2DPP - chains A and B; structure by X-ray diffraction, 2.52 A resolution.

# Chain A
Name: Nitrile hydratase alpha subunit
Source organism: Bacillus sp. RAPc8
Notes: EC 4.2.1.84; fragment: Nitrile hydratase, alpha chain
Reference sequence: Q84FS5 (Q84FS5_9BACI); residue numbers follow UniProt; this construct covers 1-216
Sequence (216 residues; numbered 1 to 216; the number before each row is that of its first residue):
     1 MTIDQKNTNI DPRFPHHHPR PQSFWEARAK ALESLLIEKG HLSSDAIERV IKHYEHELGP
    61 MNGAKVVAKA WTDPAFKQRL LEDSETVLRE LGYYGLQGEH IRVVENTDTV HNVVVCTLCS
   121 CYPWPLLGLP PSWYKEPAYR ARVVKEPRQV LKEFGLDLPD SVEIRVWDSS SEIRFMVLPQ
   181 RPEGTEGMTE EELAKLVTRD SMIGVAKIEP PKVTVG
Disordered / not traced: 1-9, 212-216
Modified positions: Cys119 (3-sulfinoalanine; CSD); Cys121 (s-hydroxycysteine; CSO)
Construct notes: modified residue (119, 121)
Ion coordination: Co2+: Cys116, Cys119, Ser120, Cys121

# Chain B
Name: Nitrile hydratase beta subunit
Source organism: Bacillus sp. RAPc8
Notes: EC 4.2.1.84; fragment: Nitrile hydratase, beta chain
Reference sequence: Q84FS6 (Q84FS6_9BACI); residue numbers follow UniProt; this construct covers 1-229
Sequence (229 residues; row label = number of the first residue in the row):
     1 MNGIHDVGGM DGFGKVMYVK EEEDIYFTHD WERLAFGLVA GCMAQGLGMK AFDEFRIGIE
    61 LMRPVDYLTS SYYGHWIATV AYNLVDTGVL DEKELDERTE VFLKKPDTKI PRREDPALVK
   121 LVEKALYDGL SPLREISASP RFKVGERIKT KNIHPTGHTR FPRYARDKYG VIDEVYGAHV
   181 FPDDAAHRKG ENPQYLYRVR FEAEELWGYK QKDSVYIDLW ESYMEPVSH
Disordered / not traced: 228-229

# Interface between chain A and chain B
Residue-residue contacts (195; chain A residue first):
  Pro15(A) - Arg63(B)  hydrogen bond (backbone-side chain)
  His16(A) - Arg63(B)
  His16(A) - Val65(B)
  His18(A) - Arg63(B)  hydrogen bond (backbone-side chain)
  Pro19(A) - Arg63(B)
  Pro19(A) - Val65(B)
  Pro19(A) - Asp66(B)
  Pro19(A) - Thr69(B)
  Arg20(A) - Arg63(B)
  Arg20(A) - Asp66(B)  hydrogen bond (backbone-side chain)
  Gln22(A) - Ser70(B)
  Ser23(A) - Leu103(B)
  Phe24(A) - Thr99(B)
  Trp25(A) - Trp31(B)  hydrophobic
  Trp25(A) - Ser70(B)
  Trp25(A) - Gly74(B)
  Trp25(A) - Ala78(B)  hydrophobic
  Glu26(A) - Trp31(B)
  Ala27(A) - Thr99(B)
  Ala27(A) - Phe102(B)
  Ala27(A) - Leu103(B)  hydrophobic
  Arg28(A) - Ile77(B)
  Arg28(A) - Leu95(B)
  Arg28(A) - Asp96(B)  salt bridge
  Arg28(A) - Thr99(B)  hydrogen bond
  Ala29(A) - Leu34(B)
  Ala29(A) - Leu38(B)
  Ala29(A) - Ile77(B)  hydrophobic
  Lys30(A) - Leu34(B)
  Lys30(A) - Phe102(B)
  Lys30(A) - Pro106(B)  hydrogen bond (side chain-backbone)
  Ala31(A) - Leu95(B)  hydrophobic
  Ala31(A) - Arg98(B)
  Ala31(A) - Thr99(B)
  Ala31(A) - Phe102(B)
  Leu32(A) - Val80(B)  hydrophobic
  Leu32(A) - Leu90(B)  hydrophobic
  Leu32(A) - Leu95(B)  hydrophobic
  Glu33(A) - Leu34(B)
  Glu33(A) - Leu38(B)
  Glu33(A) - Ile110(B)
  Ser34(A) - Arg98(B)
  Ser34(A) - Phe102(B)
  Ser34(A) - Ile110(B)
  Leu35(A) - Glu94(B)
  Leu35(A) - Leu95(B)  hydrophobic
  Leu35(A) - Arg98(B)
  Leu36(A) - Leu38(B)  hydrophobic
  Leu36(A) - Leu84(B)  hydrophobic
  Ile37(A) - Pro111(B)
  Ile37(A) - Arg113(B)  hydrogen bond (backbone-side chain)
  Glu38(A) - Arg98(B)  salt bridge
  Lys39(A) - Glu94(B)  salt bridge
  Gly40(A) - Arg113(B)
  His41(A) - Gln45(B)  hydrogen bond (backbone-side chain)
  His41(A) - Leu47(B)
  His41(A) - Val89(B)
  Leu42(A) - Leu38(B)  hydrophobic
  Leu42(A) - Gly41(B)
  Leu42(A) - Gln45(B)
  Leu42(A) - Arg113(B)  hydrogen bond (backbone-side chain)
  Ser43(A) - Arg113(B)
  Ser43(A) - Asp115(B)
  Ser43(A) - Leu118(B)
  Ser44(A) - Arg112(B)
  Ser44(A) - Arg113(B)  hydrogen bond (backbone-backbone)
  Asp45(A) - Arg113(B)
  Asp45(A) - Glu114(B)
  Asp45(A) - Asp115(B)  hydrogen bond (side chain-backbone)
  Asp45(A) - Pro116(B)
  Asp45(A) - Val119(B)
  Ala46(A) - Leu118(B)  hydrophobic
  Ile47(A) - Leu34(B)  hydrophobic
  Arg49(A) - Glu123(B)  salt bridge
  Arg49(A) - Tyr127(B)  hydrogen bond
  Val50(A) - Phe36(B)
  Val50(A) - Gly37(B)
  Val50(A) - Ala40(B)  hydrophobic
  Val50(A) - Val122(B)  hydrophobic
  Ile51(A) - Arg33(B)
  His53(A) - Leu126(B)
  His53(A) - Tyr127(B)
  Tyr54(A) - Tyr26(B)
  Tyr54(A) - Phe36(B)  hydrophobic
  Glu55(A) - Tyr26(B)
  Glu55(A) - Phe27(B)
  Glu55(A) - Arg33(B)  salt bridge
  Glu57(A) - Tyr127(B)  hydrogen bond
  Tyr94(A) - Tyr127(B)
  Tyr94(A) - Asp128(B)
  Gly95(A) - Leu126(B)
  Gly95(A) - Tyr127(B)
  Gly95(A) - Gly129(B)
  Leu96(A) - Ala125(B)
  Leu96(A) - Leu126(B)  hydrogen bond (backbone-backbone)
  Leu96(A) - Gly129(B)
  Leu96(A) - Leu130(B)  hydrophobic
  Gln97(A) - Phe52(B)
  Gln97(A) - Arg56(B)
  Glu99(A) - Gly129(B)
  Glu99(A) - Leu130(B)  hydrogen bond (side chain-backbone)
  Glu99(A) - Ser131(B)
  His100(A) - Ser131(B)  hydrogen bond
  Arg102(A) - Glu174(B)  salt bridge
  Arg102(A) - Tyr176(B)
  Cys116(A) - Arg160(B)
  Thr117(A) - His5(B)
  Thr117(A) - Val7(B)
  Thr117(A) - Tyr164(B)
  Leu118(A) - His5(B)
  Leu118(A) - Asp6(B)
  Leu118(A) - Arg160(B)
  Cys119(A) - Arg56(B)
  Cys119(A) - Arg160(B)
  Ser120(A) - Tyr72(B)  hydrogen bond
  Cys121(A) - Arg56(B)
  Cys121(A) - Arg160(B)
  Trp124(A) - Trp76(B)  hydrophobic
  Leu129(A) - Phe27(B)  hydrophobic
  Leu129(A) - Phe36(B)  hydrophobic
  Leu129(A) - Tyr73(B)
  Pro131(A) - Asp24(B)
  Ser132(A) - Val19(B)
  Ser132(A) - Asp24(B)  hydrogen bond
  Trp133(A) - Val16(B)  hydrophobic
  Trp133(A) - Met17(B)
  Lys135(A) - Tyr72(B)
  Lys135(A) - Tyr73(B)
  Pro137(A) - Phe13(B)  hydrophobic
  Ala138(A) - Phe13(B)  hydrophobic
  Ala138(A) - Gly14(B)
  Ala138(A) - Lys15(B)
  Tyr139(A) - Val16(B)  hydrophobic
  Arg140(A) - His5(B)  hydrogen bond (side chain-backbone)
  Arg140(A) - Val7(B)
  Arg140(A) - Tyr67(B)  hydrogen bond
  Ala141(A) - Val7(B)
  Ala141(A) - Gly9(B)  hydrogen bond (backbone-backbone)
  Ala141(A) - Met10(B)
  Ala141(A) - Phe13(B)  hydrophobic
  Arg142(A) - Gly14(B)  hydrogen bond (side chain-backbone)
  Arg142(A) - Lys15(B)
  Arg142(A) - Val16(B)
  Val144(A) - Gly8(B)
  Val144(A) - Gly9(B)
  Val144(A) - Tyr164(B)
  Val144(A) - Trp207(B)  hydrogen bond (backbone-side chain)
  Val144(A) - Val215(B)
  Lys145(A) - Gly9(B)  hydrogen bond (side chain-backbone)
  Lys145(A) - Asp11(B)  salt bridge
  Lys145(A) - Trp207(B)
  Lys145(A) - Tyr209(B)
  Pro147(A) - Asp213(B)
  Arg148(A) - Lys212(B)  hydrogen bond (side chain-backbone)
  Arg148(A) - Asp213(B)  salt bridge
  Glu153(A) - Lys15(B)
  Glu153(A) - Val16(B)  hydrogen bond (side chain-backbone)
  Phe154(A) - Val16(B)  hydrophobic
  Phe154(A) - Tyr18(B)  hydrophobic
  Asp160(A) - Lys212(B)
  Glu163(A) - Lys212(B)
  Ile164(A) - Lys212(B)  hydrogen bond (backbone-backbone)
  Ile164(A) - Asp213(B)
  Ile164(A) - Ser214(B)  hydrogen bond (backbone-backbone)
  Arg165(A) - Arg200(B)
  Arg165(A) - Ser214(B)
  Arg165(A) - Tyr216(B)  hydrogen bond
  Val166(A) - Ser214(B)  hydrogen bond (backbone-backbone)
  Val166(A) - Val215(B)
  Val166(A) - Tyr216(B)  hydrogen bond (backbone-backbone)
  Trp167(A) - Arg198(B)
  Trp167(A) - Tyr216(B)
  Asp168(A) - Tyr164(B)  hydrogen bond
  Asp168(A) - Tyr216(B)  hydrogen bond (backbone-backbone)
  Ser169(A) - Arg160(B)  hydrogen bond (backbone-side chain)
  Ser170(A) - Arg160(B)  hydrogen bond (backbone-side chain)
  Ser170(A) - Ile217(B)
  Ser170(A) - Asp218(B)  hydrogen bond (side chain-backbone)
  Ser170(A) - Trp220(B)
  Ser171(A) - Leu196(B)
  Ser171(A) - Asp218(B)  hydrogen bond
  Ser171(A) - Trp220(B)
  Glu172(A) - Phe52(B)
  Glu172(A) - Arg56(B)  salt bridge
  Glu172(A) - Pro132(B)
  Ile173(A) - Tyr176(B)  hydrophobic
  Ile173(A) - His179(B)
  Ile173(A) - Asp218(B)
  Arg174(A) - Arg56(B)
  Phe175(A) - Tyr176(B)
  Thr198(A) - Glu21(B)
  Arg199(A) - Val19(B)
  Arg199(A) - Glu21(B)  hydrogen bond (backbone-side chain)
  Arg199(A) - Asp24(B)  salt bridge
  Asp200(A) - Glu21(B)  hydrogen bond (backbone-side chain)
Interface residues without a listed pair, chain A (90 interface residues in all): His17, Pro60, Val150, Val162
Interface residues without a listed pair, chain B (100 interface residues in all): Cys42, Asp53, Met62, Leu68, Ser71, Ala81, Leu133, Pro162, Gln211

# Overview
Chain A and chain B form an interface of 90 and 100 residues respectively, with 38 hydrogen bonds and 10 salt
bridges. Among the polar pairs are Arg28(A)-Asp96(B), Glu38(A)-Arg98(B) and Lys39(A)-Glu94(B). Cys116(A),
Cys119(A), Ser120(A) and Cys121(A) coordinate Co2+.
Chain A is Nitrile hydratase alpha subunit and chain B is Nitrile hydratase beta subunit, both from Bacillus
sp. RAPc8; the structure, Crystal structure of thermostable Bacillus sp. RAPc8 nitrile hydratase, was
determined by X-ray diffraction.
